6YQP - chain A; structure by X-ray diffraction, 1.25 A resolution.

[Chain A]
Molecule: Bromodomain-containing protein 4
From: Homo sapiens
UniProtKB: O60885 (BRD4_HUMAN); residue numbers follow UniProt; this construct covers 44-168
Chain sequence (127 residues; numbered 42 to 168; the number before each row is that of its first residue):
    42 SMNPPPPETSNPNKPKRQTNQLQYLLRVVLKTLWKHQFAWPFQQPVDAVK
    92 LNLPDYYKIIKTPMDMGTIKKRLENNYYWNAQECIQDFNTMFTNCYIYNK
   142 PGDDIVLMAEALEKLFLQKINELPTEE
Unresolved in the structure: 42
Construct notes: expression tag (42-43)
Residues lining bound ligands: P8N ((E)-3-[4-[[2-[(9S)-7-(4-chlorophenyl)-4,5,13-trimethyl-3-thia-1,8,11,12-tetrazatricyclo[8.3.0.02,6]trideca-2(6 ),4,7,10,12-pentaen-9-yl]ethanoylamino]methyl]phenyl]-N-oxidanyl-prop-2-enamide): W81, P82, F83, V87, L92, L94, C136, Y139, N140, D145, I146, M149
Swiss-Prot annotation at these positions:
  - site: N140 (Acetylated histone binding)
  - cross-link: K99 (Glycyl lysine isopeptide (Lys-Gly) (interchain with G-Cter in SUMO2))
  - natural variant: D145 (D145G: Found in a patient with a neurodevelopmental syndrome; uncertain significance)
  - mutagenesis: N140 (N140A: Abolishes binding to acetylated histones)
What the authors report for this chain:
  - binding site for P8N: N140

[Overview]
Bound to chain A: compound P8N. UniProt lists one mutagenesis site. From the paper: a binding site for P8N at
N140.
Chain A is Bromodomain-containing protein 4 (Homo sapiens); the structure, Crystal structure of the first
bromodomain of human BRD4 in complex with the dual inhibitor TW22, was determined by X-ray diffraction (same
publication as 6YQN and 6YQO).
